PDB entry 3GVR | X-ray diffraction, 2.20 A resolution | chain A

== Chain A ==
Molecule: Uroporphyrinogen decarboxylase
Source organism: Homo sapiens
Notes: EC 4.1.1.37
UniProtKB: P06132 (DCUP_HUMAN); residues 1-367 here correspond to UniProt positions 11-377 (UniProt number = residue number + 10)
Chain sequence (367 residues; numbered 1 to 367; the number before each row is that of its first residue):
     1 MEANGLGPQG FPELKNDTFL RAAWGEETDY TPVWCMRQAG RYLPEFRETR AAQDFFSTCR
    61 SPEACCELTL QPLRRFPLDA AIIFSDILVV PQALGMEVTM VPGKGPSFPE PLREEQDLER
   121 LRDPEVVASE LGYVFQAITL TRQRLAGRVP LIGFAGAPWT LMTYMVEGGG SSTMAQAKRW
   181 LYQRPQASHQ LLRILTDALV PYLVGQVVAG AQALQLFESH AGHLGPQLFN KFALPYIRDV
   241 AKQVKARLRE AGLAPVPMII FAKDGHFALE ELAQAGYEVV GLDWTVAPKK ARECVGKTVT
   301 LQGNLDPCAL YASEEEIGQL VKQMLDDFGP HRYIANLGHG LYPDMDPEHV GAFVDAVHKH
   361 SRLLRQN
Not modelled in the structure: 1-10, 367
Reported in the primary citation:
  - mutagenesis - Y164G, F217Y: decreased catalytic activity on uro'gen-I

== Overview ==
The paper reports that Y164G and F217Y reduce catalytic activity on uro'gen-I.
Chain A is Uroporphyrinogen decarboxylase (Homo sapiens); the structure, Single-chain UROD Y164G (GY)
mutation, was determined by X-ray diffraction (same publication as 3GVW, 3GVQ and 3GVV).
